PDB entry 6E3R | X-ray diffraction, 2.26 A resolution | chains A and P of the 4 polymer chains in the assembly

== Chain A ==
Protein: DNA polymerase beta
Organism: Homo sapiens
Notes: EC 2.7.7.7, 4.2.99.-
UniProt: P06746 (DPOLB_HUMAN); residues 1-335 here = UniProt positions 1-335
Sequence (335 residues; row label = number of the first residue in the row):
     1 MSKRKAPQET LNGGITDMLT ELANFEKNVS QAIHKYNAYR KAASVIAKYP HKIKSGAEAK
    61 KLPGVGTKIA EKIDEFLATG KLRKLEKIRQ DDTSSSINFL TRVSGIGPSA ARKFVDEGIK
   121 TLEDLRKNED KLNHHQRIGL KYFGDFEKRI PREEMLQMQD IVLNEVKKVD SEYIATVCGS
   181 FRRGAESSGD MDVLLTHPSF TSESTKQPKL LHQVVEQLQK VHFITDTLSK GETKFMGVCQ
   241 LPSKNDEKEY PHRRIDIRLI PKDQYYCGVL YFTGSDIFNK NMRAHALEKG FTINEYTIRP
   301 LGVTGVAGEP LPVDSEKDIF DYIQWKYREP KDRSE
Unresolved in the structure: 1-6, 205-206, 325
Swiss-Prot annotation at these positions:
  - region: Arg183 to Asp192 (DNA-binding)
  - active site: Lys72 (Nucleophile)
  - binding site (K(+)): Lys60, Leu62, Val65, Thr101, Val103, Ile106
  - binding site (Na(+)): Lys60, Leu62, Val65, Thr101, Val103, Ile106
  - binding site (dATP): Arg149, Ser180, Arg183, Gly189, Asp190
  - binding site (dCTP): Arg149, Ser180, Arg183, Gly189, Asp190
  - binding site (dGTP): Arg149, Ser180, Arg183, Gly189, Asp190, Asp192
  - binding site (dTTP): Arg149, Ser180, Arg183, Gly189, Asp190
  - binding site (Mg(2+)): Asp190, Asp192, Asp256
  - modified residue: Lys72 (N6-acetyllysine), Arg83 (Omega-N-methylarginine), Arg152 (Omega-N-methylarginine)
  - cross-link (Glycyl lysine isopeptide (Lys-Gly)): Lys41 (interchain with G-Cter in ubiquitin), Lys61 (interchain with G-Cter in ubiquitin), Lys81 (interchain with G-Cter in ubiquitin)
  - natural variant: Leu22 (L22P: Found in a gastric cancer sample; uncertain significance), Tyr39 (Y39C: Found in a gastric cancer sample; uncertain significance), Gly118 (G118V: Decreased DNA-directed DNA polymerase activity), Arg137 (R137Q: Decreased function in base-excision repair), Arg149 (R149I: Decreased DNA-directed DNA polymerase activity), Asp160 (D160N: Found in a gastric cancer sample; uncertain significance), Cys239 (C239R: Found in a gastric cancer sample; uncertain significance), Lys289 (K289M: Found in a colon cancer sample; uncertain significance), Asn294 (N294D: Found in a gastric cancer sample; uncertain significance), Glu295 (E295K: Found in a gastric cancer sample; uncertain significance)
  - mutagenesis: Phe25 (F25W: No effect on 5'-dRP lyase activity. Decreased ssDNA binding), His34 (H34G: Decreased 5'-dRP lyase activity. Decreased ssDNA binding), Lys35 (K35A: Decreased 5'-dRP lyase activity. Decreased ssDNA binding. Loss of 5'-dRP lyase activity; when associated with A-68 and A-72. Decreased ssDNA binding; when associated with A-68 and A-72 ...), Tyr39 (Y39F: No effect on 5'-dRP lyase activity; Y39Q: Abolishes DNA polymerase and 5'-dRP lyase activity), Lys41 (K41R: Abolishes ubiquitination; when associated with R-61 and R-81), Lys60 (K60A: Decreased 5'-dRP lyase activity. Decreased ssDNA binding), Lys61 (K61R: Abolishes ubiquitination; when associated with R-41 and R-81), Lys68 (K68A: No effect on 5'-dRP lyase activity. Decreased ssDNA binding. Loss of 5'-dRP lyase activity; when associated with A-35 and A-72. Decreased ssDNA binding; when associated with A-35 and A-72 ...), Glu71 (E71Q: No effect on 5'-dRP lyase activity. No effect on structure shown by circular dichroism. No effect on ssDNA binding), Lys72 (K72A: Severely reduced 5'-dRP lyase activity. Does not affect ssDNA binding. Loss of 5'-dRP lyase activity; when associated with A-35 and A-68. Decreased ssDNA binding ...), Glu75 (E75A: Slightly decreased 5'-dRP lyase activity. Decreased ssDNA binding. No effect on structure shown by circular dichroism), Lys81 (K81R: Abolishes ubiquitination; when associated with R-41 and R-61), 5 further mutagenesis entries in UniProt
Ion coordination: Na+ site 1: Lys60, Leu62, Val65 (shared with 1 residue of chain D); Na+ site 2: Thr101, Val103, Ile106 (shared with DG9(P) of chain P)

== Chain P ==
Molecule: 10-nt DNA strand
Sequence (10 nucleotides; row label = number of the first residue in the row):
     1 GCTGATGCGA
Ion coordination: Na+: DG9 (shared with Thr101(A), Val103(A), Ile106(A) of chain A)

== Chain A / chain P interface ==
Pairs across the interface - 14 pairs, chain A then chain P:
  Val103(A) - DG9(P)  phosphate contact
  Ser104(A) - DG9(P)  phosphate contact
  Gly105(A) - DC8(P)  phosphate contact
  Gly105(A) - DG9(P)  hydrogen bond to the phosphate
  Ile106(A) - DG9(P)  hydrogen bond to the phosphate
  Gly107(A) - DC8(P)  hydrogen bond to the phosphate
  Pro108(A) - DC8(P)  phosphate contact
  Ser109(A) - DG7(P)  phosphate contact
  Ser109(A) - DC8(P)  hydrogen bond to the phosphate
  Ala110(A) - DC8(P)  hydrogen bond to the phosphate
  His135(A) - DG9(P)  sugar contact
  Met236(A) - DA10(P)  sugar contact
  Arg254(A) - DA10(P)  salt bridge to the phosphate
  Asp256(A) - DA10(P)  sugar contact
Also at the interface, not in a pair above, chain A (14 interface residues in all): Asp190, Lys234

== Summary ==
Chain A and chain P form an interface of 14 and 4 residues respectively, with 5 hydrogen bonds and 1 salt
bridge. Polar pairs include Gly105(A)-DG9(P), Ile106(A)-DG9(P) and Gly107(A)-DC8(P).
Chain A is DNA polymerase beta (Homo sapiens) and chain P is a 10-nt DNA strand; the structure, Structure of
human DNA polymerase beta complexed with 8OA as the template base in a 1-nucleotide ..., was determined by
X-ray diffraction together with 6E3V and 6E3W from the same study.
